2YFJ - chains A and D of the 6 polymer chains in the assembly; structure by X-ray diffraction, 2.15 A resolution.

# Chain A
Protein: Biphenyl dioxygenase subunit alpha
Organism: Burkholderia xenovorans
Notes: EC 1.14.12.18
Reference sequence: P37333 (BPHA_BURXL); numbering as in UniProt (aligned over 1-459)
Sequence (459 residues; each row starts with the number of its first residue):
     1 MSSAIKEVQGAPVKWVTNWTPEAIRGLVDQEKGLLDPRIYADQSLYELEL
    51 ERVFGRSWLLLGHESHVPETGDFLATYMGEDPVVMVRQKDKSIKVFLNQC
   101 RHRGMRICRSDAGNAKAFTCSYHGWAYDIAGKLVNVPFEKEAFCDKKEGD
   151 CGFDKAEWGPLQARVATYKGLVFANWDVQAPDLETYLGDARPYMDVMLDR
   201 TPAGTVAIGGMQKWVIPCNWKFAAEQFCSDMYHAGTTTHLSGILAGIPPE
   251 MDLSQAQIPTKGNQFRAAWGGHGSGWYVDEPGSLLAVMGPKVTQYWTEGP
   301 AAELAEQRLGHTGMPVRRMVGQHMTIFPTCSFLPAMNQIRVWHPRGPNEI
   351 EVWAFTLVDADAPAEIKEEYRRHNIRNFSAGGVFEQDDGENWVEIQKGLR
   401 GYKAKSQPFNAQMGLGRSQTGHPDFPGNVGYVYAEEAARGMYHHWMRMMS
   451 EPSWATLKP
Disordered / not traced: 1-17, 144-152
Construct notes: engineered mutation Ala-335 (Thr in P37333), Met-336 (Phe in P37333), Gln-338 (Asn in P37333), Val-341 (Ile in P37333), Phe-409 (Leu in P37333)
Metal / ion sites: 2Fe-2S cluster Fe: Cys-100, His-102, Cys-120, His-123; Fe2+: His-233, His-239, Asp-388
Residues lining bound ligands:
  - dibenzofuran (1IT): Gln-226, Phe-227, Asp-230, Met-231, His-233, Ala-234, Ser-283, Val-287, His-323, Leu-333, Met-336, Phe-378, Phe-384
  - 2Fe-2S cluster (FES): Cys-100, His-102, Arg-103, Gly-104, Met-105, Cys-120, Tyr-122, His-123, Gly-124, Trp-125
Swiss-Prot annotation at these positions:
  - binding site ([2Fe-2S] cluster): Cys-100, His-102, Cys-120, His-123
  - binding site (Fe cation): His-233, His-239
What the authors report for this chain:
  - mutagenesis - T335A, T335A/F336M, T335A/F336M/N338Q/L409F, T335A/F336M/N338Q/I341V/L409F: increased catalytic activity on dibenzofuran
  - mutagenesis - F336M: decreased catalytic activity on biphenyl
  - mutagenesis - T335A/F336M/L409F, F336M: unchanged catalytic activity on dibenzofuran
  - binding site for dibenzofuran: Gln-226, Phe-227, Asp-230, Met-231, Ala-234, Ser-283, Val-287, His-323, Leu-333, Met-336, Phe-378, Phe-384
  - Fe2+ coordination: His-233, His-239, Asp-388
  - self-association interface (contacts with another copy of this molecule); pairs are residue here / residue on that copy: Arg-101/Pro-408 (hydrogen bond), Arg-101/Asn-410 (hydrogen bond), Ser-121/Asn-391 (hydrogen bond), Tyr-122/Trp-392 (hydrogen bond), Arg-101, Arg-101, His-102, Arg-103, Gly-104, Ser-121, Tyr-122, His-123
  - contacts within the chain: Gln-338/Arg-340 (hydrogen bond), Arg-340/Glu-385 (salt bridge)
  - conformationally variable residues: Gln-226, Gly-321, Asp-388
  - catalytic residues: Gln-226, Asp-230 (citing earlier work)
  - mutagenesis - T335A/F336M/N338Q, T335A/F336M/N338Q/I341V: decreased stability
  - mutagenesis - T335A/F336M/N338Q, T335A/F336M/N338Q/I341V: decreased catalytic activity

# Chain D
Protein: Biphenyl dioxygenase subunit beta
Organism: Burkholderia xenovorans
Notes: EC 1.14.12.18
Reference sequence: P37334 (BPHE_BURXL); residues 1-188 here = UniProt positions 1-188
Sequence (188 residues; each row starts with the number of its first residue):
     1 MTNPSPHFFKTFEWPSKAAGLELQNEIEQFYYREAQLLDHRAYEAWFALL
    51 DKDIHYFMPLRTNRMIREGELEYSGDQDLAHFDETHETMYGRIRKVTSDV
   101 GWAENPPSRTRHLVSNVIVKETATPDTFEVNSAFILYRNRLERQVDIFAG
   151 ERRDVLRRADNNLGFSIAKRTILLDASTLLSNNLSMFF
Disordered / not traced: 1-8

# How chain A and chain D interact
Residue-residue contacts (12; chain A residue first):
  Tyr-77(A) / Glu-142(D)  hydrogen bond
  Arg-106(A) / Glu-142(D)  salt bridge
  Arg-109(A) / Trp-102(D)  hydrogen bond (side chain-backbone)
  Arg-109(A) / Asn-105(D)  hydrogen bond (side chain-backbone)
  Arg-109(A) / Pro-106(D)
  Arg-109(A) / Arg-140(D)
  Ser-121(A) / Trp-102(D)
  Val-215(A) / Arg-143(D)
  Arg-345(A) / Arg-143(D)
  Glu-349(A) / Arg-143(D)  salt bridge
  Glu-351(A) / Arg-143(D)  salt bridge
  Trp-353(A) / Glu-142(D)
Also at the interface, not in a pair above, chain A (10 interface residues in all): Ser-110
Also at the interface, not in a pair above, chain D (7 interface residues in all): Leu-141

# Overview
10 residues of chain A and 7 residues of chain D are in contact, with 3 hydrogen bonds and 3 salt bridges.
Polar pairs include Arg-106(A)/Glu-142(D), Glu-349(A)/Arg-143(D) and Glu-351(A)/Arg-143(D). From the paper:
catalytic residues Gln-226(A) and Asp-230(A); T335A, T335A/F336M and T335A/F336M/N338Q/L409F of chain A, among
others, increase catalytic activity on dibenzofuran; 8 substitutions were tested in all.
Chain A is Biphenyl dioxygenase subunit alpha and chain D is Biphenyl dioxygenase subunit beta, both from
Burkholderia xenovorans; the structure, Crystal structure of Biphenyl dioxygenase variant RR41 with
dibenzofuran, was determined by X-ray diffraction (same publication as 2YFI).
